8VUN - chains B and D of the 8 polymer chains in the assembly; structure by electron microscopy, 4.01 A resolution (low resolution: residue-level contacts below are approximate; hydrogen-bond / salt-bridge calls are withheld).

Chain B (and D):
Name: Glutamate receptor ionotropic, NMDA 2A
From: Homo sapiens
Notes: chain D of this document is another copy of the same molecule, construct and numbering; everything in this record applies to it too
UniProt: Q12879 (NMDE1_HUMAN); the construct lacks a stretch of the UniProt sequence, so the offset changes along the chain: 34-578 = UniProt 34-578; 579-784 = UniProt 599-804; 785-814 = UniProt 812-841
Sequence (808 residues; row label = number of the first residue in the row; a row labelled like 578A-578T holds insertion residues (578A, then the next letters in order)):
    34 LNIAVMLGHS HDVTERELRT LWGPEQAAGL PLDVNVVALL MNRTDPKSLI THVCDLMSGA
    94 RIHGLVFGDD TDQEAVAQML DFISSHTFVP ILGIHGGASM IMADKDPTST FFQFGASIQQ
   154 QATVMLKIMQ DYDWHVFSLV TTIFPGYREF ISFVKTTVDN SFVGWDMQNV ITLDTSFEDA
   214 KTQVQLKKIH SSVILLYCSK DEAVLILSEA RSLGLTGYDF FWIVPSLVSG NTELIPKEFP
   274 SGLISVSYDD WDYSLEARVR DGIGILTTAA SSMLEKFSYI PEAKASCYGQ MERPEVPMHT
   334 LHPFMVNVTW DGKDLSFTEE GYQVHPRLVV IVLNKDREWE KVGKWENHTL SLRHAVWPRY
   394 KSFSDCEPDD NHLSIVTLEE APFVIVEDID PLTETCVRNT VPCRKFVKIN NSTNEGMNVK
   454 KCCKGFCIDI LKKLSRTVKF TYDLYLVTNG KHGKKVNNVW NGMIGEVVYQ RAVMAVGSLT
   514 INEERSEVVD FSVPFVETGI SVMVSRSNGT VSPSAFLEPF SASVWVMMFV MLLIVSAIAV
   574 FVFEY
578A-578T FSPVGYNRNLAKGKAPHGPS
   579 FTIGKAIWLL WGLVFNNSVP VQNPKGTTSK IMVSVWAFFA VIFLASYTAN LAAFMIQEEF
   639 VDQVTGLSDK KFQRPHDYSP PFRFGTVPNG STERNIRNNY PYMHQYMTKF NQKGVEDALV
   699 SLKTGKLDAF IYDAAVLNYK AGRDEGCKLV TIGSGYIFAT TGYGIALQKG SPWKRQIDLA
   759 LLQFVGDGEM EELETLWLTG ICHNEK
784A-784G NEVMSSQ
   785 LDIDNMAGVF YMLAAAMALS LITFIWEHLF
Unresolved in the structure: 578A-578T, 784A-784G
Disulfides: Cys-87/Cys-320, Cys-429/Cys-455, Cys-436/Cys-456, Cys-725/Cys-780
Curated features (UniProtKB/Swiss-Prot):
  - region: Phe-579 to Gln-600 (Pore-forming)
  - binding site (Zn(2+)): His-44, His-128, Glu-266, Asp-282
  - binding site (L-glutamate): Ser-511, Thr-513, Arg-518, Ser-669, Thr-670, Asp-711
  - site: Asn-594 (Functional determinant of NMDA receptors)
  - glycosylation (N-linked (GlcNAc...) asparagine): Asn-75, Asn-340, Asn-380, Asn-443, Asn-444, Asn-541, Asn-667

Interface between chain B and chain D:
Pairs across the interface (11; chain B residue first):
  Asp-212(B) / Leu-246(D)
  Ala-213(B) / Ser-245(D)
  Ala-213(B) / Leu-246(D)
  Gln-216(B) / Leu-246(D)
  Val-217(B) / Gly-247(D)
  Lys-220(B) / Lys-220(D)
  Lys-220(B) / Ile-222(D)
  Lys-220(B) / His-223(D)
  Glu-242(B) / Lys-220(D)
  Ser-245(B) / Lys-220(D)
  Leu-246(B) / Lys-220(D)
Other interface residues (no listed pair), chain D (7 interface residues in all): Gln-216

Overview:
8 residues of chain B and 7 residues of chain D are in contact. UniProt lists 4 Zn2+-binding residues and 6
L-glutamate-binding residues on chain B.
Chain B and chain D are both Glutamate receptor ionotropic, NMDA 2A (Homo sapiens); the structure, Human
GluN1-2A With Fab 008-218, was determined by electron microscopy (same publication as 8VUH, 8VUJ, 8VUL, 8VUQ,
8VUR, 8VUT, 8VUY and 8VVH).
